6PEP - chains 5 and AM of the 69 polymer chains in the assembly; structure by electron microscopy, 3.80 A resolution.

[Chain 5]
Name: Surface presentation of antigens protein SpaR
Source organism: Salmonella typhimurium (strain LT2 / SGSC1412 / ATCC 700720)
Reference sequence: P40701 (SPAR_SALTY); residues 1-263 here = UniProt positions 1-263
Sequence (263 residues; row label = number of the first residue in the row):
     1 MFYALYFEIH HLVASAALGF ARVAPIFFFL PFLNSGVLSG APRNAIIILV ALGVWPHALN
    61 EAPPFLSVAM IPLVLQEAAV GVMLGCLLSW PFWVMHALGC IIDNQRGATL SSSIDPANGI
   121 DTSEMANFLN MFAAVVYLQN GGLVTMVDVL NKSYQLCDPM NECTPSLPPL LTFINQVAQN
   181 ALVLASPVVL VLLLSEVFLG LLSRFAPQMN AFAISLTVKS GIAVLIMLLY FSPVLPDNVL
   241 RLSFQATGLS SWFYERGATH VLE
Unresolved in the structure: 1, 114-122, 258-263
Cystine bridges: Cys157-Cys163

[Chain AM]
Name: Protein PrgJ
Source organism: Salmonella typhimurium (strain LT2 / SGSC1412 / ATCC 700720)
Reference sequence: P41785 (PRGJ_SALTY); residues 1-101 here = UniProt positions 1-101
Sequence (101 residues; each row starts with the number of its first residue):
     1 MSIATIVPEN AVIGQAVNIR SMETDIVSLD DRLLQAFSGS AIATAVDKQT ITNRIEDPNL
    61 VTDPKELAIS QEMISDYNLY VSMVSTLTRK GVGAVETLLR S
Unresolved in the structure: 1-62

[How chain 5 and chain AM interact]
Contacting residue pairs (26):
  Tyr3(5) with Leu67(AM); Ser70(AM), hydrogen bond
  Tyr6(5) with Ile74(AM); Asn78(AM)
  His10(5) with Tyr77(AM), hydrogen bond (side chain-backbone); Asn78(AM); Val81(AM)
  His11(5) with Tyr77(AM), hydrogen bond
  Val13(5) with Val81(AM), hydrophobic
  Ala14(5) with Val81(AM)
  Ala17(5) with Val84(AM); Thr88(AM)
  Leu18(5) with Val84(AM), hydrophobic
  Phe20(5) with Val92(AM), hydrophobic
  Ala21(5) with Thr88(AM)
  Ala24(5) with Val92(AM), hydrophobic
  Pro25(5) with Val92(AM)
  Phe28(5) with Glu96(AM); Leu99(AM), hydrophobic; Arg100(AM)
  Phe29(5) with Leu99(AM), hydrophobic
  Ser35(5) with Arg100(AM), hydrogen bond
  Phe65(5) with Tyr80(AM)
  Ser67(5) with Tyr80(AM)
  Met70(5) with Met83(AM), hydrophobic; Leu87(AM), hydrophobic
Interface residues without a listed pair, chain 5 (23 interface residues in all): Pro63, Leu66, Ile71, Val74, Ala78
Interface residues without a listed pair, chain AM (18 interface residues in all): Ser85, Gly91, Val95

[In short]
23 residues of chain 5 and 18 residues of chain AM are in contact; the contacts include 4 hydrogen bonds.
Polar pairs include Tyr3(5)-Ser70(AM), His10(5)-Tyr77(AM) and His11(5)-Tyr77(AM).
Chain 5 is Surface presentation of antigens protein SpaR and chain AM is Protein PrgJ, both from Salmonella
typhimurium (strain LT2 / SGSC1412 / ATCC 700720); the structure, Focussed refinement of InvGN0N1:SpaPQR:PrgIJ
from the Salmonella SPI-1 injectisome needle complex, was determined by electron microscopy, deposited
together with 6PEE, 6PEM, 6Q14, 6Q15 and 6Q16.
